3BG4 - chains B and D of the 4 polymer chains in the assembly; structure by X-ray diffraction, 2.50 A resolution.

== Chain B ==
Molecule: Chymotrypsin A chain B
From: Bos taurus
Notes: EC 3.4.21.1
UniProt: P00766 (CTRA_BOVIN); residue numbers follow UniProt; this construct covers 16-146
Sequence (131 residues; row label = number of the first residue in the row):
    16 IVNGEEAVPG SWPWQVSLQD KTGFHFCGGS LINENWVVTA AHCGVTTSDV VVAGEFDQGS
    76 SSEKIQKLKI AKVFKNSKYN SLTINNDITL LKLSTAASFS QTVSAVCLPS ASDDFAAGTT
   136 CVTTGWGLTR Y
Disulfide bonds: Cys42-Cys58
Swiss-Prot annotation at these positions:
  - active site (Charge relay system): His57, Asp102

== Chain D ==
Molecule: Guamerin
From: Hirudo nipponia
UniProt: P46443 (GUAM_HIRNI); residue numbers follow UniProt; this construct covers 1-57
Sequence (57 residues; each row starts with the number of its first residue):
     1 VDENAEDTHG LCGEKTCSPA QVCLNNECAC TAIRCMIFCP NGFKVDENGC EYPCTCA
Not modelled in the structure: 1-11
Disulfide bonds: Cys12-Cys23, Cys17-Cys28, Cys30-Cys50, Cys35-Cys54, Cys39-Cys56

== Interface between chain B and chain D ==
Residue-residue contacts (7; chain B residue first):
  Phe39(B) - Pro40(D)  hydrophobic
  His40(B) - Phe38(D)
  Phe41(B) - Ile37(D)
  Phe41(B) - Phe38(D)  hydrogen bond (backbone-backbone)
  Cys42(B) - Ile37(D)  hydrophobic
  His57(B) - Cys35(D)
  Ile99(B) - Cys54(D)  hydrophobic
Interface residues without a listed pair, chain B (9 interface residues in all): Cys58, Tyr94, Leu143
Interface residues without a listed pair, chain D (7 interface residues in all): Ile33, Met36

== Overview ==
9 residues of chain B face 7 of chain D across their interface, with 1 hydrogen bond. Its one hydrogen bond,
Phe41(B)-Phe38(D), is backbone to backbone. Curated annotation (UniProt) lists active-site residues His57(B)
and Asp102(B) on chain B.
Here chain B is Chymotrypsin A chain B (Bos taurus) and chain D is Guamerin (Hirudo nipponia). Entry 3BG4 (The
crystal structure of guamerin in complex with chymotrypsin and the development of an elastase-specific
inhibitor) was determined by X-ray diffraction.
